PDB entry 7M8R | X-ray diffraction, 2.22 A resolution | chains F and G of the 8 polymer chains in the assembly

# Chain F
Protein: Methane monooxygenase beta chain
Source organism: Methylosinus trichosporium OB3b
UniProtKB: A0A2D2D5X7 (A0A2D2D5X7_METTR); residue numbers follow UniProt; this construct covers 4-395
Amino-acid sequence (392 residues; numbered 4 to 395; the number before each row is that of its first residue):
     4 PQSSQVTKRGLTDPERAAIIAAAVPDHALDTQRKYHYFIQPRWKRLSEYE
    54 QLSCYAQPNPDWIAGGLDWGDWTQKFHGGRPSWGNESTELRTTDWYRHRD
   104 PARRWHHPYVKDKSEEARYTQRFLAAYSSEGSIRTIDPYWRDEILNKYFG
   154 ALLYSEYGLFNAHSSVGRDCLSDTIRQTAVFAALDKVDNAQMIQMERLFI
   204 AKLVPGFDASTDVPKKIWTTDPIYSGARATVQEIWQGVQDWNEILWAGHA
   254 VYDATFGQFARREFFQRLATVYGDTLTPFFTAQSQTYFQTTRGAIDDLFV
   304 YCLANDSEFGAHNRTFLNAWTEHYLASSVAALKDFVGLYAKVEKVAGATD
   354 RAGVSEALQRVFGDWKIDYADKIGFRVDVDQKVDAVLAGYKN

# Chain G
Protein: Methane monooxygenase gamma chain
Source organism: Methylosinus trichosporium OB3b
UniProtKB: A0A2D2D0T0 (A0A2D2D0T0_METTR); numbering as in UniProt (aligned over 2-169)
Amino-acid sequence (168 residues; row label = number of the first residue in the row):
     2 AKREPIHDNSIRTEWEAKIAKLTSVDQATKFIQDFRLAYTSPFRKSYDID
    52 VDYQYIERKIEEKLSVLKTEKLPVADLITKATTGEDAAAVEATWIAKIKA
   102 AKSKYEAERIHIEFRQLYKPPVLPVNVFLRTDAALGTVLMEIRNTDYYGT
   152 PLEGLRKERGVKVLHLQA

# Chain F / chain G interface
Residue-residue contacts (51):
  D64(F) - H8(G)  salt bridge
  D64(F) - R13(G)  salt bridge
  D64(F) - Y56(G)
  D64(F) - R59(G)  hydrogen bond (backbone-side chain)
  W65(F) - Q55(G)  hydrogen bond
  W65(F) - Y56(G)
  W65(F) - R59(G)
  A67(F) - R59(G)
  D71(F) - H8(G)
  W72(F) - I7(G)  hydrophobic
  G73(F) - Q55(G)
  D74(F) - Q55(G)  hydrogen bond
  H80(F) - H112(G)
  H80(F) - M141(G)
  H80(F) - R144(G)  hydrogen bond
  G81(F) - H112(G)
  G81(F) - I113(G)
  G81(F) - R116(G)
  G81(F) - L140(G)
  G82(F) - R116(G)
  R83(F) - R116(G)
  R83(F) - L130(G)  hydrogen bond (side chain-backbone)
  R83(F) - D133(G)  salt bridge
  R83(F) - A134(G)
  P84(F) - R116(G)
  N88(F) - E62(G)
  E89(F) - R116(G)  salt bridge
  E89(F) - K120(G)
  E89(F) - P121(G)
  E89(F) - V126(G)
  E89(F) - F129(G)
  E89(F) - L130(G)
  S90(F) - V126(G)
  T91(F) - V126(G)
  E92(F) - P125(G)
  E92(F) - V126(G)  hydrogen bond (side chain-backbone)
  R94(F) - E62(G)  salt bridge
  V241(F) - N127(G)
  Q242(F) - N127(G)  hydrogen bond (backbone-side chain)
  Q242(F) - L130(G)
  D243(F) - N127(G)  hydrogen bond (backbone-side chain)
  E246(F) - N127(G)  hydrogen bond
  F312(F) - E63(G)
  F312(F) - V67(G)  hydrophobic
  H315(F) - S66(G)  hydrogen bond
  H315(F) - V67(G)
  H315(F) - T70(G)
  T318(F) - T70(G)
  T318(F) - L78(G)
  F319(F) - T70(G)
  A322(F) - V75(G)  hydrophobic
Interface residues without a listed pair, chain F (29 interface residues in all): L70, T96
Interface residues without a listed pair, chain G (33 interface residues in all): Y54, K69, P122, G137, N145

# Summary
29 residues of chain F face 33 of chain G across their interface; the contacts include 10 hydrogen bonds and 5
salt bridges. Polar pairs include D64(F)-H8(G), D64(F)-R13(G) and R83(F)-D133(G).
Here chain F is Methane monooxygenase beta chain and chain G is Methane monooxygenase gamma chain, both from
Methylosinus trichosporium OB3b. Entry 7M8R (Complex structure of Methane monooxygenase hydroxylase and
regulatory subunit with fluorosubstituted tryptophans) was determined by X-ray diffraction (same publication
as 7M8Q).
